PDB entry 7WDQ | X-ray diffraction, 2.35 A resolution | chains A and C

# Chain A (and C)
Protein: SAM-dependent MTHB methyltransferase
From: Nisaea denitrificans DSM 18348
Notes: chain C of this document is another copy of the same molecule, construct and numbering; everything in this record applies to it too
Chain sequence (337 residues; numbered 1 to 337; the number before each row is that of its first residue):
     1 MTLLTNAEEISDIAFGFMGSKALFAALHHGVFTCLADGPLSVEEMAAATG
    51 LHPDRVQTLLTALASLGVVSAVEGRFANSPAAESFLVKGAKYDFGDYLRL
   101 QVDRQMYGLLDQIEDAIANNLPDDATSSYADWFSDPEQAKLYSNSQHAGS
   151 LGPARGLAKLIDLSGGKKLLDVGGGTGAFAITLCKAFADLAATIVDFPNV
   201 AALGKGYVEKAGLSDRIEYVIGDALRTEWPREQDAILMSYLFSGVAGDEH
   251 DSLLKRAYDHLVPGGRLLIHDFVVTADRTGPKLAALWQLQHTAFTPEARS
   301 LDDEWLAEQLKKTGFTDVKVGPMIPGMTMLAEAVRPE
Not modelled in the structure: 1 (chain C: 1, 337)
Residues lining bound ligands: S-adenosylmethionine (SAM): Y129, F133, Y142, Q146, S150, G173, G174, G175, F179, V195, D196, F197, V200, G222, D223, A224, L225, S239, Y240, L241, V245
What the authors report for this chain:
  - binding site for S-adenosylmethionine: S150, G173, D196, D223, A224, S239

# How chain A and chain C interact
Residue-residue contacts (150):
  T2(A) - G67(C)
  L3(A) - G67(C)
  L3(A) - V69(C)
  L3(A) - S70(C)
  L3(A) - S79(C)
  L3(A) - P80(C)
  L4(A) - L66(C)
  L4(A) - G67(C)  hydrogen bond (backbone-backbone)
  L4(A) - S79(C)
  L4(A) - P80(C)
  L4(A) - A81(C)  hydrogen bond (backbone-backbone)
  T5(A) - A81(C)
  T5(A) - F85(C)
  N6(A) - A81(C)
  A7(A) - F85(C)
  I10(A) - A81(C)  hydrophobic
  D12(A) - K282(C)  salt bridge
  I13(A) - G19(C)
  I13(A) - S20(C)  hydrogen bond (backbone-side chain)
  I13(A) - L23(C)  hydrophobic
  I13(A) - V68(C)  hydrophobic
  A14(A) - S20(C)  hydrogen bond (backbone-side chain)
  A14(A) - L23(C)
  A14(A) - F24(C)
  A14(A) - L98(C)  hydrophobic
  F15(A) - W287(C)  hydrophobic
  G16(A) - G16(C)
  G16(A) - S20(C)  hydrogen bond (backbone-side chain)
  F17(A) - G16(C)
  F17(A) - F17(C)  hydrophobic
  F17(A) - S20(C)  hydrogen bond (backbone-side chain)
  F17(A) - V102(C)  hydrophobic
  F17(A) - Y107(C)  hydrophobic
  F17(A) - L110(C)  hydrophobic
  F17(A) - Q290(C)
  M18(A) - L110(C)  hydrophobic
  M18(A) - L286(C)  hydrophobic
  M18(A) - Q290(C)
  G19(A) - I13(C)
  G19(A) - L286(C)
  S20(A) - I13(C)  hydrogen bond (side chain-backbone)
  S20(A) - A14(C)  hydrogen bond (side chain-backbone)
  S20(A) - G16(C)  hydrogen bond (side chain-backbone)
  S20(A) - F17(C)  hydrogen bond (side chain-backbone)
  K21(A) - L110(C)
  K21(A) - D111(C)  salt bridge
  K21(A) - I113(C)
  A22(A) - L289(C)  hydrophobic
  L23(A) - I13(C)  hydrophobic
  L23(A) - A14(C)
  F24(A) - A14(C)
  H28(A) - E114(C)  salt bridge
  H29(A) - E114(C)
  H29(A) - I117(C)
  H29(A) - A118(C)
  L51(A) - I117(C)
  L51(A) - A118(C)  hydrophobic
  H52(A) - N119(C)
  D54(A) - R299(C)
  R55(A) - I117(C)
  R55(A) - N119(C)
  R55(A) - P296(C)  hydrogen bond (side chain-backbone)
  R55(A) - E297(C)  hydrogen bond (side chain-backbone)
  R55(A) - A298(C)  hydrogen bond (side chain-backbone)
  Q57(A) - R278(C)  hydrogen bond
  Q57(A) - S300(C)
  T58(A) - L289(C)
  T58(A) - T292(C)
  T58(A) - S300(C)
  T61(A) - V274(C)
  T61(A) - R278(C)  hydrogen bond
  A62(A) - A285(C)  hydrophobic
  A64(A) - R278(C)
  S65(A) - T279(C)
  S65(A) - K282(C)
  S65(A) - A285(C)
  L66(A) - L4(C)
  L66(A) - K282(C)
  G67(A) - T2(C)
  G67(A) - L3(C)
  G67(A) - L4(C)  hydrogen bond (backbone-backbone)
  V68(A) - L4(C)  hydrophobic
  V69(A) - L3(C)
  S70(A) - L3(C)
  A71(A) - D277(C)
  A71(A) - R278(C)
  S79(A) - L4(C)
  P80(A) - L4(C)
  P80(A) - T5(C)
  A81(A) - L4(C)  hydrogen bond (backbone-backbone)
  A81(A) - T5(C)
  A81(A) - I10(C)  hydrophobic
  F85(A) - T5(C)
  F85(A) - N6(C)
  F85(A) - A7(C)
  L86(A) - I10(C)  hydrophobic
  F94(A) - I10(C)  hydrophobic
  L98(A) - A14(C)  hydrophobic
  V102(A) - F15(C)  hydrophobic
  V102(A) - F17(C)  hydrophobic
  R104(A) - E114(C)  salt bridge
  Y107(A) - F17(C)  hydrophobic
  Y107(A) - Y107(C)  hydrogen bond (side chain-backbone)
  Y107(A) - L110(C)
  Y107(A) - D111(C)
  G108(A) - D111(C)
  L110(A) - F17(C)  hydrophobic
  L110(A) - M18(C)  hydrophobic
  L110(A) - K21(C)
  L110(A) - Y107(C)
  D111(A) - K21(C)  salt bridge
  D111(A) - Y107(C)
  D111(A) - G108(C)
  I113(A) - K21(C)
  E114(A) - H28(C)  salt bridge
  E114(A) - H29(C)
  E114(A) - R104(C)  salt bridge
  I117(A) - H29(C)
  I117(A) - L51(C)
  I117(A) - R55(C)
  A118(A) - H29(C)
  A118(A) - L51(C)  hydrophobic
  N119(A) - H52(C)
  N119(A) - R55(C)  hydrogen bond
  D277(A) - A71(C)
  R278(A) - Q57(C)  hydrogen bond
  R278(A) - T61(C)  hydrogen bond
  R278(A) - A64(C)
  R278(A) - A71(C)
  T279(A) - S65(C)
  K282(A) - D12(C)  salt bridge
  K282(A) - S65(C)
  K282(A) - L66(C)
  L283(A) - S11(C)
  L283(A) - F15(C)  hydrophobic
  A285(A) - A62(C)  hydrophobic
  L286(A) - M18(C)  hydrophobic
  W287(A) - F15(C)  hydrophobic
  W287(A) - M18(C)
  L289(A) - A22(C)  hydrophobic
  L289(A) - T58(C)
  Q290(A) - F17(C)
  Q290(A) - M18(C)
  T292(A) - R55(C)
  T292(A) - T58(C)
  P296(A) - R55(C)  hydrogen bond (backbone-side chain)
  E297(A) - R55(C)  hydrogen bond (backbone-side chain)
  A298(A) - R55(C)  hydrogen bond (backbone-side chain)
  R299(A) - D54(C)
  S300(A) - T58(C)
Other interface residues (no listed pair), chain A (85 interface residues in all): E8, S11, A25, L59, F76, Y97, D103, M106, A116, V274, G280, Q288, M327
Other interface residues (no listed pair), chain C (81 interface residues in all): A25, L59, L86, F94, D103, M106, A116, G280, L283, Q288

# In short
Chain A and chain C form an interface of 85 and 81 residues respectively, with 24 hydrogen bonds and 8 salt
bridges. Polar pairs include D12(A)-K282(C), K21(A)-D111(C) and H28(A)-E114(C). Bound to chain A:
S-adenosylmethionine. From the paper: a binding site for S-adenosylmethionine at S150(A), G173(A) and D196(A)
among others.
Chain A and chain C are both SAM-dependent MTHB methyltransferase (Nisaea denitrificans DSM 18348); the
structure, DsyB in complex with SAM, was determined by X-ray diffraction (same publication as 7WDW).
